PDB entry 7BYA | X-ray diffraction, 2.20 A resolution | chains C and D of the 4 polymer chains in the assembly

[Chain C (and D)]
Name: Malate dehydrogenase
Organism: Geobacillus stearothermophilus
Notes: EC 1.1.1.37; chain D of this document is another copy of the same molecule, construct and numbering; everything in this record applies to it too
UniProtKB: A0A143T1U9 (A0A143T1U9_GEOSE); residues 0-311 here correspond to UniProt positions 1-312 (UniProt number = residue number + 1)
Chain sequence (332 residues; each row starts with the number of its first residue; numbers below 1 keep their minus sign (Met-20 is residue -20)):
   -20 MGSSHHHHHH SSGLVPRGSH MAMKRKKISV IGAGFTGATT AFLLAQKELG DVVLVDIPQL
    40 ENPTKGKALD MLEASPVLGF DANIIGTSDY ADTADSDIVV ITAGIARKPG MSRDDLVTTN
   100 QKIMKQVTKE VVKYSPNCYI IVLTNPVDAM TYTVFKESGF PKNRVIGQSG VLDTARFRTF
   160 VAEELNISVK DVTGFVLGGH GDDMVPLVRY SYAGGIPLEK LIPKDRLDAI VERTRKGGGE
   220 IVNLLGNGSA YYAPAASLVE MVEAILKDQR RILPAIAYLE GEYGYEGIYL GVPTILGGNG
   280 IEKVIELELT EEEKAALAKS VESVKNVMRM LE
Unresolved in the structure: -20 to 0, 85-92 (chain D: -20 to 0)
Differences from the reference sequence: initiating methionine (-20); expression tag (-19 to -1)
Small-molecule neighbours: adenosine-5-diphosphoribose (APR): Ile10, Gly11, Ala12, Gly13, Phe14, Thr15, Gly16, Asp35, Ile36, Leu39, Tyr69, Thr81, Ala82, Gly83, Ile84, Asn99, Ile102, Gln105, Val106, Leu122, Thr123, Asn124, Ser228, Ala229

[How chain C and chain D interact]
Contacting residue pairs (38):
  Asn165(C) with Arg249(D), hydrogen bond (backbone-side chain)
  Ile166(C) with Arg249(D); Ile251(D), hydrophobic
  Ser167(C) with Gln248(D); Arg249(D), hydrogen bond (backbone-backbone); Arg250(D)
  Lys169(C) with Gln248(D)
  Asp170(C) with Arg250(D), salt bridge; Ile251(D), hydrogen bond (side chain-backbone)
  Phe174(C) with Gly193(D); Ile195(D), hydrophobic
  Tyr189(C) with Gly194(D); Pro196(D); Lys199(D)
  Tyr191(C) with Tyr191(D); Gly194(D), hydrogen bond (side chain-backbone)
  Ala192(C) with Ile251(D)
  Gly193(C) with Phe174(D); Ile251(D)
  Gly194(C) with Tyr189(D); Tyr191(D), hydrogen bond (backbone-side chain)
  Ile195(C) with Ile284(D), hydrophobic; Leu286(D), hydrophobic
  Pro196(C) with Tyr189(D)
  Lys199(C) with Glu287(D), salt bridge
  Gln248(C) with Ser167(D)
  Arg249(C) with Asn165(D), hydrogen bond (side chain-backbone); Ile166(D); Ser167(D), hydrogen bond (backbone-backbone)
  Arg250(C) with Ser167(D); Lys169(D); Asp170(D), salt bridge
  Ile251(C) with Ile166(D), hydrophobic; Asp170(D), hydrogen bond (backbone-side chain); Ala192(D); Gly193(D)
  Ile284(C) with Ile195(D), hydrophobic
  Leu286(C) with Ile195(D), hydrophobic
Interface residues without a listed pair, chain C (21 interface residues in all): Ile274
Interface residues without a listed pair, chain D (22 interface residues in all): Ile274

[In short]
21 residues of chain C and 22 residues of chain D are in contact; the contacts include 8 hydrogen bonds and 3
salt bridges. Polar contacts include Asp170(C)-Arg250(D), Lys199(C)-Glu287(D) and Asn165(C)-Arg249(D). Bound
to chain C: adenosine-5-diphosphoribose.
Both chains are Malate dehydrogenase (Geobacillus stearothermophilus). Entry 7BYA (Malate Dehydrogenase from
Geobacillus stearothermophilus (gs-MDH) complexed with Oxaloacetic Acid (OAA) and Adenosine 5'-Diphosphoribose
(APR)) was determined by X-ray diffraction together with 7BY8 and 7BY9 from the same study.
